7SAU - chains A and B of the 7 polymer chains in the assembly; structure by electron microscopy, 3.00 A resolution.

# Chain A (and B)
Protein: GldM
Organism: Schleiferia thermophila str. Yellowstone
Notes: fragment: C-terminal TEV cleavage site and TwinStrep Tag; chain B of this document is another copy of the same molecule, construct and numbering; everything in this record applies to it too
UniProtKB: A0A085L0Z7 (A0A085L0Z7_9FLAO); residue numbers follow UniProt; this construct covers 1-229
Amino-acid sequence (268 residues; each row starts with the number of its first residue):
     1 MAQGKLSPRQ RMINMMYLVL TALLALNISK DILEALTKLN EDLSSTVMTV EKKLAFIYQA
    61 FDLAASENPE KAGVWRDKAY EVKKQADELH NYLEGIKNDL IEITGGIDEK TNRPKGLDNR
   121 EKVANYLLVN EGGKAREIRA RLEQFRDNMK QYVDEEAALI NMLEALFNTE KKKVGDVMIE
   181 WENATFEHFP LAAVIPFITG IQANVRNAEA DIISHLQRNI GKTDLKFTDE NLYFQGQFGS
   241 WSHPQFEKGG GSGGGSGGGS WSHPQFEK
Unresolved in the structure: 1, 221-268 (chain B: 1-4, 221-268)
Differences from the reference sequence: expression tag (230-268)

# Interface between chain A and chain B
Contacting residue pairs (75):
  Q3(A) - S7(B)  hydrogen bond
  Q3(A) - Q10(B)
  L6(A) - Q10(B)
  Q10(A) - Q10(B)  hydrogen bond
  Q10(A) - N14(B)
  I13(A) - N14(B)
  I13(A) - Y17(B)
  N14(A) - Q10(B)  hydrogen bond
  N14(A) - I13(B)
  Y17(A) - M12(B)
  Y17(A) - I13(B)  hydrophobic
  Y17(A) - M16(B)  hydrophobic
  Y17(A) - L20(B)  hydrophobic
  L20(A) - Y17(B)
  L20(A) - L20(B)  hydrophobic
  L20(A) - T21(B)
  L20(A) - L24(B)  hydrophobic
  T21(A) - L20(B)
  L23(A) - L24(B)  hydrophobic
  L24(A) - L20(B)  hydrophobic
  L26(A) - N27(B)  hydrogen bond (backbone-side chain)
  L26(A) - I28(B)  hydrophobic
  I28(A) - I32(B)  hydrophobic
  D31(A) - H188(B)
  D31(A) - F189(B)
  I32(A) - I32(B)  hydrophobic
  A35(A) - F197(B)  hydrophobic
  L36(A) - L36(B)  hydrophobic
  L36(A) - L39(B)  hydrophobic
  K38(A) - F197(B)
  L39(A) - L36(B)  hydrophobic
  L39(A) - L39(B)  hydrophobic
  L39(A) - L43(B)  hydrophobic
  L39(A) - P196(B)  hydrophobic
  D42(A) - L43(B)
  D42(A) - G200(B)
  L43(A) - L43(B)  hydrophobic
  S45(A) - N207(B)
  T46(A) - L43(B)
  T46(A) - T46(B)
  T46(A) - V50(B)
  T46(A) - A203(B)
  T46(A) - N207(B)
  T49(A) - V50(B)
  T49(A) - N207(B)  hydrogen bond
  V50(A) - T46(B)
  V50(A) - T49(B)
  V50(A) - V50(B)  hydrophobic
  K53(A) - A210(B)
  K53(A) - S214(B)
  I57(A) - K53(B)
  R120(A) - N27(B)  hydrogen bond (side chain-backbone)
  V174(A) - S29(B)
  V174(A) - K30(B)
  N183(A) - K30(B)  hydrogen bond (backbone-side chain)
  A184(A) - K30(B)  hydrogen bond (backbone-side chain)
  E187(A) - K30(B)  hydrogen bond (backbone-side chain)
  H188(A) - L26(B)
  H188(A) - S29(B)  hydrogen bond
  F189(A) - K30(B)
  F189(A) - I32(B)  hydrophobic
  A193(A) - I32(B)  hydrophobic
  P196(A) - L39(B)
  F197(A) - A35(B)  hydrophobic
  F197(A) - K38(B)
  F197(A) - L39(B)  hydrophobic
  G200(A) - D42(B)
  A203(A) - T46(B)
  N204(A) - D42(B)
  N207(A) - S45(B)
  N207(A) - T46(B)
  N207(A) - T49(B)  hydrogen bond
  A210(A) - T49(B)
  A210(A) - K53(B)
  S214(A) - K53(B)  hydrogen bond
Other interface residues (no listed pair), chain A (47 interface residues in all): V47, L54, F56, T185, D211
Other interface residues (no listed pair), chain B (48 interface residues in all): R9, L23, L33, N40, V47, K52, I57, R120, P190, A193, N204, R218

# Overview
The interface between chain A and chain B involves 47 residues on one side and 48 on the other; the contacts
include 12 hydrogen bonds. Polar pairs include Q3(A)-S7(B), Q10(A)-Q10(B) and N14(A)-Q10(B).
Chain A and chain B are both GldM (Schleiferia thermophila str. Yellowstone); the structure, Structure of
GldLM, the proton-powered motor that drives Type IX protein secretion and gliding motility in ..., was
determined by electron microscopy (same publication as 7SAT, 7SAX, 7SAZ and 7SB2).
